Entry 5B5M (X-ray diffraction, 3.30 A resolution); this record covers chains M and H of the 36 polymer chains in the assembly.

== Chain M ==
Name: Photosynthetic reaction center M subunit
From: Thermochromatium tepidum
UniProt: A8ASG6 (A8ASG6_THETI); numbering as in UniProt (aligned over 1-319)
Chain sequence (319 residues; row label = number of the first residue in the row):
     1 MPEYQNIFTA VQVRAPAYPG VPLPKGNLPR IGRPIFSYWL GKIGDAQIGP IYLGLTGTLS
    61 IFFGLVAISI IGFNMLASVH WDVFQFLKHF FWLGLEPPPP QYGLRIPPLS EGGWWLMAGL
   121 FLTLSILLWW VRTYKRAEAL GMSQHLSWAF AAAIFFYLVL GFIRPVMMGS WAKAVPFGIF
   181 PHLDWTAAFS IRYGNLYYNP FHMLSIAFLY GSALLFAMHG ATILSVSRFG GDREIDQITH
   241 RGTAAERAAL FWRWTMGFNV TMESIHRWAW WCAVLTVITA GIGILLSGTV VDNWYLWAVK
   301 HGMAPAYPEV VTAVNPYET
Disordered / not traced: 1
Ion coordination: Fe ion: His219, Glu234, His266 (shared with 2 residues of chain L)
Small-molecule neighbours:
  - bacteriochlorophyll a (BCL), molecule 1: Ile68, Leu122, Ile126, Ala153, Phe156, Tyr157, Leu160, Phe177, Trp185, Thr186, Ala187, Phe189, Ser190, Leu196, Tyr197, His202, Ser205, Ile206, Leu209, Tyr210, Thr276, Ala280, Gly283, Ile284
  - bacteriochlorophyll a (BCL), molecule 2: Leu122, Phe156, Tyr157, Leu160, Val175, Ile179, His182, Leu183, Thr186
  - bacteriochlorophyll a (BCL), molecule 3: Thr186, Tyr197, Tyr210
  - bacteriochlorophyll a (BCL), molecule 4: Tyr197, Met203, Ile206, Ala207, Tyr210, Gly211, Leu214
  - bacteriopheophytin a (BPH), molecule 1: Ser60, Ile61, Phe62, Gly64, Leu65, Ser125, Ile126, Trp129, Thr133, Leu146, Ala149, Phe150, Ala153, Ala273, Val274, Val277
  - bacteriopheophytin a (BPH), molecule 2: Tyr210, Ala213, Leu214, Ala217, Met218, Trp252
  - spirilloxanthin (CRT): Ile68, Ile71, Gly72, Phe73, Met75, Phe86, Phe90, Trp115, Leu116, Gly119, Leu120, Thr123, Tyr157, Leu160, Gly161, Phe162, Trp171, Val175, Pro176, Phe177, Gly178, His182
  - menaquinone 8 (MQ8): Leu214, Leu215, Met218, His219, Thr222, Ala245, Ala248, Ala249, Trp252, Met256, Phe258, Asn259, Val260, Thr261, Met262, Ile265, Trp268
  - phosphatidylglycerol (PGW; (1R)-2-{[(S)-{[(2S)-2,3-dihydroxypropyl]oxy}(hydroxy)phosphoryl]oxy}-1-[(hexadecanoyloxy)methyl]ethyl (9Z)-octadec-9-enoate): Ile31, Gly32, Arg33, Ile35, Ile48

== Chain H ==
Name: Photosynthetic reaction center H subunit
From: Thermochromatium tepidum
UniProt: D2Z0P9 (D2Z0P9_THETI); numbering as in UniProt (aligned over 1-259)
Chain sequence (259 residues; numbered 1 to 259; the number before each row is that of its first residue):
     1 MSAGITHYID AAQITIWAFW LFFFGLIIYL RREDKREGYP LDSDRTERSG GRVKVVGFPD
    61 LPDPKTFVLP HNGGTVVAPR VEAPVAVNAT PFSPAPGSPL VPNGDPMLSG FGPAASPDRP
   121 KHCDLTFEGL PKIVPMRVAK EFSIAEGDPD PRGMTVVGLD GEVAGTVSDV WVDRSEPQIR
   181 YLEVEVAANK KKVLLPIGFS RFDKKARKVK VDAIKAAHFA NVPTLSNPDQ VTLYEEDKVC
   241 AYYAGGKLYA TAERAGPLL
Disordered / not traced: 1

== Interface between chain M and chain H ==
Pairs across the interface (107; chain M residue first):
  Pro2(M) - Arg201(H)
  Pro2(M) - Asp212(H)
  Pro2(M) - Lys247(H)
  Glu3(M) - Phe199(H)
  Glu3(M) - Arg201(H)
  Glu3(M) - Asp212(H)
  Glu3(M) - Ala213(H)
  Glu3(M) - Lys247(H)  salt bridge
  Tyr4(M) - Ser200(H)
  Tyr4(M) - Arg201(H)
  Ala10(M) - Asp148(H)
  Ala10(M) - Phe202(H)  hydrophobic
  Ala10(M) - Lys204(H)  hydrogen bond (backbone-side chain)
  Val11(M) - Asp148(H)
  Val11(M) - Pro149(H)
  Val11(M) - Ile179(H)
  Val11(M) - Phe202(H)  hydrophobic
  Gln12(M) - Ile144(H)
  Gln12(M) - Ala145(H)  hydrogen bond (backbone-backbone)
  Gln12(M) - Asp148(H)  hydrogen bond (backbone-side chain)
  Val13(M) - Phe142(H)  hydrophobic
  Val13(M) - Ser143(H)
  Val13(M) - Pro177(H)
  Val13(M) - Gln178(H)
  Val13(M) - Ile179(H)  hydrophobic
  Arg14(M) - Phe142(H)
  Arg14(M) - Ser143(H)  hydrogen bond (backbone-backbone)
  Arg14(M) - Ala145(H)
  Pro16(M) - Glu141(H)
  Val21(M) - Phe127(H)  hydrophobic
  Pro22(M) - Phe127(H)
  Tyr38(M) - Asp148(H)  hydrogen bond
  Asp45(M) - Glu176(H)
  Pro200(M) - Ile16(H)  hydrophobic
  Phe201(M) - Thr15(H)
  Phe201(M) - Ile16(H)  hydrophobic
  Leu204(M) - Phe19(H)  hydrophobic
  Phe208(M) - Phe19(H)  hydrophobic
  Arg228(M) - Cys240(H)
  Arg228(M) - Lys247(H)
  Phe229(M) - Phe199(H)  hydrophobic
  Phe229(M) - Cys240(H)  hydrophobic
  Phe229(M) - Ala244(H)  hydrophobic
  Asp232(M) - Arg180(H)  salt bridge
  Arg233(M) - Asp124(H)  salt bridge
  Arg233(M) - Ile133(H)
  Arg233(M) - Arg180(H)
  Arg233(M) - Leu233(H)
  Arg233(M) - Glu236(H)  salt bridge
  Asp236(M) - Arg119(H)  salt bridge
  Asp236(M) - Asp124(H)
  Gln237(M) - Arg119(H)
  Ile238(M) - Phe67(H)  hydrophobic
  Thr239(M) - Val76(H)
  His240(M) - Leu69(H)
  His240(M) - Val76(H)
  His240(M) - Arg119(H)  hydrogen bond (backbone-side chain)
  His240(M) - Pro120(H)
  His240(M) - His122(H)
  His240(M) - Leu233(H)
  Arg241(M) - Glu37(H)  salt bridge
  Arg241(M) - Gly38(H)
  Arg241(M) - Glu82(H)  salt bridge
  Arg241(M) - Pro117(H)
  Arg241(M) - Arg119(H)
  Gly242(M) - Pro117(H)
  Gly242(M) - Arg119(H)
  Gly242(M) - Asp237(H)
  Thr243(M) - Ala115(H)
  Thr243(M) - Ser116(H)
  Thr243(M) - Pro117(H)
  Thr243(M) - Asp237(H)  hydrogen bond (backbone-side chain)
  Glu246(M) - Pro117(H)
  Arg247(M) - Gly112(H)
  Arg247(M) - Pro113(H)  hydrogen bond (side chain-backbone)
  Arg247(M) - Ala114(H)
  Arg247(M) - Ala115(H)  hydrogen bond (side chain-backbone)
  Arg247(M) - Ala244(H)
  Arg253(M) - Leu41(H)
  Phe258(M) - Arg31(H)
  Asn259(M) - Arg31(H)  hydrogen bond (backbone-side chain)
  Asn259(M) - Asp34(H)
  Val260(M) - Asp34(H)
  Thr261(M) - Glu33(H)
  Thr261(M) - Asp34(H)
  Glu263(M) - Lys65(H)  salt bridge
  Glu263(M) - Phe67(H)
  Ser264(M) - Glu33(H)
  Ser264(M) - Asp34(H)  hydrogen bond
  Arg267(M) - Leu30(H)
  Arg267(M) - Glu33(H)  salt bridge
  Arg267(M) - Lys65(H)
  Trp268(M) - Ile27(H)  hydrophobic
  Trp268(M) - Leu30(H)
  Trp268(M) - Asp34(H)  hydrogen bond
  Trp271(M) - Phe22(H)  hydrophobic
  Trp271(M) - Leu26(H)  hydrophobic
  Thr279(M) - Phe19(H)
  Val290(M) - Ala11(H)  hydrophobic
  Trp297(M) - Asp10(H)  hydrogen bond
  Trp297(M) - Ala12(H)
  Lys300(M) - His7(H)  hydrogen bond (side chain-backbone)
  Lys300(M) - Tyr8(H)
  Lys300(M) - Asp10(H)
  His301(M) - Tyr8(H)
  His301(M) - Asp10(H)  salt bridge
  His301(M) - Gln13(H)
Other interface residues (no listed pair), chain M (53 interface residues in all): Ala15, Tyr18, Leu275, Ile282, Leu286, Val291, Trp294
Other interface residues (no listed pair), chain H (71 interface residues in all): Phe23, Tyr29, Tyr39, Glu146, Gly147, Pro151, Pro196, Ile197, Gly198, Ala241

== Overview ==
Chain M and chain H form an interface of 53 and 71 residues respectively, with 14 hydrogen bonds and 10 salt
bridges. Among the polar pairs are Glu3(M)-Lys247(H), Asp232(M)-Arg180(H) and Arg233(M)-Asp124(H).
Here chain M is Photosynthetic reaction center M subunit and chain H is Photosynthetic reaction center H
subunit, both from Thermochromatium tepidum. Entry 5B5M (Crystal structure of the Sr-substituted LH1-RC
complex from Tch. tepidum) was determined by X-ray diffraction, deposited together with 5B5N.
